Entry 1YWH (X-ray diffraction, 2.70 A resolution); this record covers chains A and C of the 16 polymer chains in the assembly.

== Chain A (and C) ==
Protein: Urokinase plasminogen activator surface receptor
Organism: Homo sapiens
Notes: chain C of this document is another copy of the same molecule, construct and numbering; everything in this record applies to it too
UniProt: Q9UMV0 (UPAR_HUMAN); residues 1-313 here correspond to UniProt positions 23-335 (UniProt number = residue number + 22)
Sequence (313 residues; row label = number of the first residue in the row):
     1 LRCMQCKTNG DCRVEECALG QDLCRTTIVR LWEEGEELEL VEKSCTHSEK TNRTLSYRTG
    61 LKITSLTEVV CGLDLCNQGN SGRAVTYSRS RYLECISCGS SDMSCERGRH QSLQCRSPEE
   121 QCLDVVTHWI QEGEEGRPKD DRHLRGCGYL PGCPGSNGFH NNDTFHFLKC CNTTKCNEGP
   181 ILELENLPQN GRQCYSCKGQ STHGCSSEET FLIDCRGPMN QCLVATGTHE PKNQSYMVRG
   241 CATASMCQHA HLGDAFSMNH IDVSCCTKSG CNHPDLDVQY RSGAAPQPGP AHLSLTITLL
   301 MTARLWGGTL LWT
Unresolved in the structure: 83-88, 132-136, 280-313 (chain C: 81-90, 132-137, 276-313)
Construct notes: conflict Gln200 (Asn222 in Q9UMV0)
Disulfide bonds: Cys3-Cys24, Cys6-Cys12, Cys17-Cys45, Cys71-Cys76, Cys95-Cys122, Cys98-Cys105, Cys115-Cys147, Cys153-Cys170, Cys171-Cys176, Cys194-Cys222, Cys197-Cys205, Cys215-Cys241, Cys247-Cys265, Cys266-Cys271
Covalently attached groups: glycan linked to Asn52; N-acetylglucosamine (NAG) linked to Asn162, Asn172
Reported in the primary citation:
  - post-translational modification sites: Asn52, Asn162, Asn172, Asn233
  - binding site for N-acetylglucosamine: Asn162
  - mutagenesis - N52Q, N162Q, N172Q, N233Q: unchanged binding to uPA (citing earlier work)

== Interface between chain A and chain C ==
Pairs across the interface - 11 pairs, chain A then chain C:
  Thr8(A) with Cys12(C)
  Asn9(A) with Asp11(C), hydrogen bond; Cys12(C), hydrogen bond (side chain-backbone)
  Leu31(A) with Gln78(C)
  Glu33(A) with Gln78(C)
  Glu34(A) with Gly79(C)
  Glu36(A) with Asn80(C)
  Leu38(A) with Gln78(C); Asn80(C)
  Leu40(A) with Met4(C), hydrophobic
  Pro231(A) with Leu19(C)
Other interface residues (no listed pair), chain A (11 interface residues in all): Ser101, Asp140
Other interface residues (no listed pair), chain C (11 interface residues in all): Arg13, Gly72, Leu73, Cys76

== Summary ==
The chain A/chain C interface involves 11 residues from each chain; the contacts include 2 hydrogen bonds.
Among the polar pairs are Asn9(A)-Asp11(C) and Asn9(A)-Cys12(C). N-acetylglucosamine is covalently linked to
Asn162(A) and Asn172(A). From the paper: a binding site for N-acetylglucosamine at Asn162(A); N52Q, N162Q and
N172Q of chain A, among others, leave binding to uPA unchanged.
Chain A and chain C are both Urokinase plasminogen activator surface receptor (Homo sapiens); the structure,
crystal structure of urokinase plasminogen activator receptor, was determined by X-ray diffraction.
